8W18 - chains B and A of the 3 polymer chains in the assembly; structure by X-ray diffraction, 3.94 A resolution.

Chain B:
Molecule: Complement C1s subcomponent light chain
Organism: Homo sapiens
UniProtKB: P09871 (C1S_HUMAN); residues 438-688 here = UniProt positions 438-688
Amino-acid sequence (251 residues; row label = number of the first residue in the row):
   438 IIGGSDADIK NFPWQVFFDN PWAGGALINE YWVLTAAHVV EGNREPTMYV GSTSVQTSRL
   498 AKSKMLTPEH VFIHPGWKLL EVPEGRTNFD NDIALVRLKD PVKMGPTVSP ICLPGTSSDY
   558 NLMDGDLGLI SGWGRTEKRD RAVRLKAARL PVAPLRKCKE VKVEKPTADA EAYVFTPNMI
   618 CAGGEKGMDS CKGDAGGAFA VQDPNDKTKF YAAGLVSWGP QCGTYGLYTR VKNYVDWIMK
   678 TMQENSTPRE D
Disordered / not traced: 686-688
Construct notes: engineered mutation Ala632 (Ser in P09871)
Swiss-Prot annotation at these positions:
  - active site (Charge relay system): His475, Asp529

Chain A:
Molecule: Complement C1s subcomponent heavy chain
Organism: Homo sapiens
Notes: fragment: Sushi domains
UniProtKB: P09871 (C1S_HUMAN); residue numbers follow UniProt; this construct covers 292-437
Amino-acid sequence (151 residues; row label = number of the first residue in the row):
   287 GSTGSMPCPK EDTPNSVWEP AKAKYVFRDV VQITCLDGFE VVEGRVGATS FYSTCQSNGK
   347 WSNSKLKCQP VDCGIPESIE NGKVEDPEST LFGSVIRYTC EEPYYYMENG GGGEYHCAGN
   407 GSWVNEVLGP ELPKCVPVCG VPREPFEEKQ R
Disordered / not traced: 287-288, 396, 437
Disulfides: Cys294-Cys341, Cys321-Cys354, Cys359-Cys403, Cys386-Cys421
Construct notes: expression tag (287-291)
Swiss-Prot annotation at these positions:
  - site: Arg437 (Cleavage)
  - glycosylation: Asn406 (N-linked (GlcNAc...) asparagine)
  - natural variant: Cys294 (C294R: In EDSPD2), Val316 (deletion: In EDSPD2; uncertain significance)

Chain B / chain A interface:
Residue-residue contacts (39):
  Ser442(B) with Glu434(A), hydrogen bond; Lys435(A), hydrogen bond (side chain-backbone)
  Asp443(B) with Phe432(A)
  Ala444(B) with Phe432(A), hydrophobic
  Lys447(B) with Pro428(A); Arg429(A), hydrogen bond (backbone-backbone); Glu430(A), hydrogen bond (backbone-backbone)
  Asn448(B) with Glu430(A); Pro431(A); Phe432(A), hydrogen bond (side chain-backbone)
  Pro450(B) with Val427(A)
  Val539(B) with Tyr391(A)
  Lys540(B) with Asn367(A), hydrogen bond; Tyr391(A)
  Met541(B) with Tyr391(A), hydrogen bond (backbone-side chain); Pro423(A), hydrophobic
  Gly542(B) with Tyr390(A)
  Pro543(B) with Tyr390(A); Arg429(A)
  Ser546(B) with Val427(A), hydrogen bond (side chain-backbone)
  Pro547(B) with Pro423(A), hydrophobic; Cys425(A); Gly426(A), hydrogen bond (backbone-backbone)
  Ile548(B) with Cys425(A), hydrogen bond (backbone-side chain); Gly426(A)
  Cys549(B) with Cys425(A), disulfide; Gly426(A)
  Leu566(B) with Phe432(A), hydrophobic
  Ala584(B) with Phe432(A), hydrophobic; Glu434(A)
  Ala585(B) with Glu434(A)
  Arg586(B) with Glu434(A)
  Lys623(B) with Gln436(A)
  Met625(B) with Glu434(A); Gln436(A)
  Lys646(B) with Cys425(A); Gly426(A)
  Phe647(B) with Gly426(A); Pro428(A), hydrophobic
Other interface residues (no listed pair), chain B (29 interface residues in all): Phe449, Trp451, Asn466, Glu467, Leu550, Thr645
Other interface residues (no listed pair), chain A (18 interface residues in all): Cys421, Val422, Val424
Cross-chain cystine bridges: Cys549(B)-Cys425(A)

Summary:
Chain B and chain A form an interface of 29 and 18 residues respectively; the contacts include 1 disulfide
bond and 10 hydrogen bonds. Polar pairs include Ser442(B)-Glu434(A), Ser442(B)-Lys435(A) and
Asn448(B)-Phe432(A). UniProt lists active-site residues His475(B) and Asp529(B) on chain B.
Chain B is Complement C1s subcomponent light chain and chain A is Complement C1s subcomponent heavy chain,
both from Homo sapiens; the structure, The crystal structure of the Michaelis-Menten complex of a C1s/C1-INH
at 3.94 Angstroms, was determined by X-ray diffraction.
